7XIT - chain A; structure by X-ray diffraction, 2.18 A resolution.

# Chain A
Protein: Reverse Transcriptase RNase H domain
From: Human immunodeficiency virus 1
Notes: EC 3.1.26.13
UniProtKB: chimeric construct of A0A059PIR4, A0A7L9QW77: residues 7-86 from A0A059PIR4 (A0A059PIR4_9HIV1) positions 167-246 (UniProt number = residue number + 160); residues 106-151 from A0A7L9QW77 positions 671-716 (UniProt number = residue number + 565)
Sequence (151 residues; each row starts with the number of its first residue):
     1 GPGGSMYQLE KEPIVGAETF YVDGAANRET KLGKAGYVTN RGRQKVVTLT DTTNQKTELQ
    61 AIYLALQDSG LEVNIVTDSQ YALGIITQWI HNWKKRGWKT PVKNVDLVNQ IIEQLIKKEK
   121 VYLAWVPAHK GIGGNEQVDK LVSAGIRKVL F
Unresolved in the structure: 1-4, 150-151
Sequence notes: expression tag (1-6); linker (87-105)
Ion coordination: Mn2+ site 1: Asp-23, Glu-58, Asp-78 (together with ethyl 4-bromanyl-5-nitro-furan-2-carboxylate); Mn2+ site 2: Asp-23, Asp-78, Asp-139 (together with ethyl 4-bromanyl-5-nitro-furan-2-carboxylate); Zn2+ site 1: Asp-51, His-129, Glu-136; Zn2+ site 2: Glu-72, His-91, Glu-119
Residues lining bound ligands: ethyl 4-bromanyl-5-nitro-furan-2-carboxylate: Asp-23, Gly-24, Ala-25, Glu-58, Asp-78, Ser-79, Ala-128, Asp-139, Val-142, Ser-143, Arg-147

# In short
Ligands of chain A: ethyl 4-bromanyl-5-nitro-furan-2-carboxylate. Asp-23, Glu-58 and Asp-78 coordinate Mn2+
site 1. The Mn2+ site 2 is built by Asp-23, Asp-78 and Asp-139.
Chain A is Reverse Transcriptase RNase H domain (Human immunodeficiency virus 1); the structure, Crystal
structure of engineered HIV-1 Reverse Transcriptase RNase H domain complexed with nitrofuran
methoxy(methoxycarbonyl)phenyl ester, was determined by X-ray diffraction together with 7XIS, 7XIU, 7XJ4, 7XJ5
and 7XJ7 from the same study.
